PDB entry 2JXC | solution NMR | chains A and B

== Chain A ==
Name: Epidermal growth factor receptor substrate 15
Organism: Homo sapiens
Notes: fragment: EH 2 domain
UniProt: P42566 (EP15_HUMAN); residues 121-215 here = UniProt positions 121-215
Sequence (100 residues; row label = number of the first residue in the row):
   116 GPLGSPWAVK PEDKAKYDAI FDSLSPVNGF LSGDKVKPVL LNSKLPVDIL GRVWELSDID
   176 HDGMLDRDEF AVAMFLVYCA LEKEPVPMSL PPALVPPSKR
Not modelled in the structure: 116-120
Construct notes: expression tag (116-120)
Metal / ion sites: Ca2+: Asp-175, Met-179, Glu-184
UniProt features mapped onto this chain:
  - binding site (Ca(2+)): Asp-173, Asp-175, Asp-177, Met-179, Glu-184
  - modified residue: Ser-140 (Phosphoserine)
What the authors report for this chain:
  - mutagenesis - Y193K: decreased localization to gammaBAR-stonin2

== Chain B ==
Name: Stonin-2
Organism: Homo sapiens
UniProt: Q8WXE9 (STON2_HUMAN); numbering as in UniProt (aligned over 301-340)
Sequence (45 residues; each row starts with the number of its first residue):
   296 GPLGSPSVTE ASPWRATNPF LNETLQDVQP SPINPFSAFF EEQER
Not modelled in the structure: 296-300
Construct notes: expression tag (296-300)
UniProt features mapped onto this chain:
  - motif: Asn-313 to Phe-315 (NPF 1), Asn-329 to Phe-331 (NPF 2)
  - modified residue: Ser-302 (Phosphoserine)
What the authors report for this chain:
  - contacts within the chain: Asn-313/Leu-316 (hydrogen bond), Asn-313/Phe-315 (hydrogen bond), Phe-331/Phe-334
  - mutagenesis - P327V/I328T: decreased binding to Epidermal growth factor receptor substrate 15 (chain A)

== Chain A / chain B interface ==
Contacting residue pairs - 53 pairs, chain A then chain B:
  Leu-139(A) / Ile-328(B)
  Gly-148(A) / Pro-314(B)
  Lys-152(A) / Phe-315(B)
  Lys-152(A) / Asp-322(B)
  Lys-152(A) / Gln-324(B)
  Pro-153(A) / Gln-324(B)
  Pro-153(A) / Ser-326(B)
  Val-154(A) / Ile-328(B)
  Leu-155(A) / Phe-315(B)
  Leu-156(A) / Phe-315(B)
  Leu-156(A) / Asp-322(B)
  Leu-156(A) / Pro-325(B)
  Asn-157(A) / Ser-326(B)
  Asn-157(A) / Ile-328(B)
  Asn-157(A) / Asn-329(B)
  Asn-157(A) / Pro-330(B)
  Asn-157(A) / Phe-331(B)
  Asn-157(A) / Phe-335(B)
  Ser-158(A) / Phe-331(B)
  Ser-158(A) / Phe-335(B)
  Lys-159(A) / Phe-335(B)
  Lys-159(A) / Gln-338(B)
  Val-162(A) / Trp-309(B)
  Val-162(A) / Phe-315(B)
  Val-162(A) / Glu-318(B)
  Asp-163(A) / Trp-309(B)
  Leu-165(A) / Phe-315(B)
  Gly-166(A) / Trp-309(B)
  Gly-166(A) / Asn-313(B)
  Gly-166(A) / Phe-315(B)
  Arg-167(A) / Trp-309(B)
  Trp-169(A) / Thr-312(B)
  Trp-169(A) / Asn-313(B)
  Trp-169(A) / Pro-314(B)
  Glu-170(A) / Trp-309(B)
  Glu-170(A) / Arg-310(B)
  Glu-170(A) / Thr-312(B)
  Glu-170(A) / Asn-313(B)
  His-176(A) / Thr-312(B)
  Gly-178(A) / Thr-312(B)
  Met-189(A) / Pro-330(B)
  Met-189(A) / Phe-331(B)
  Val-192(A) / Phe-331(B)
  Tyr-193(A) / Pro-330(B)
  Tyr-193(A) / Phe-331(B)
  Tyr-193(A) / Phe-334(B)
  Leu-196(A) / Phe-331(B)
  Leu-196(A) / Phe-334(B)
  Glu-197(A) / Arg-340(B)
  Lys-198(A) / Glu-337(B)
  Lys-198(A) / Gln-338(B)
  Lys-198(A) / Glu-339(B)
  Lys-198(A) / Arg-340(B)
Also at the interface, not in a pair above, chain B (23 interface residues in all): Ala-311, Gln-321
The authors on this interface:
  - pairs named by the authors: Leu-155(A)/Phe-315(B) (hydrophobic contact), Leu-156(A)/Phe-315(B) (hydrophobic contact), Val-162(A)/Phe-315(B) (hydrophobic contact), Val-162(A)/Trp-309(B), Asp-163(A)/Trp-309(B), Leu-165(A)/Phe-315(B) (hydrophobic contact), Arg-167(A)/Trp-309(B), Trp-169(A)/Phe-315(B) (hydrophobic contact), Glu-170(A)/Trp-309(B), Tyr-193(A)/Phe-331(B) (pi stacking), Leu-196(A)/Phe-334(B), Trp-309(B)/Gly-166(A) (hydrogen bond), Pro-314(B)/Trp-169(A), Phe-315(B)/Lys-152(A) (hydrophobic contact), Pro-325(B)/Pro-153(A) (hydrophobic contact), Pro-325(B)/Leu-156(A) (hydrophobic contact), Ser-326(B)/Pro-153(A), Ile-328(B)/Val-154(A) (hydrophobic contact), Pro-330(B)/Met-189(A) (hydrophobic contact), Pro-330(B)/Tyr-193(A) (hydrophobic contact), Phe-331(B)/Met-189(A) (hydrophobic contact), Phe-331(B)/Val-192(A) (hydrophobic contact), Phe-331(B)/Leu-196(A) (hydrophobic contact), Phe-334(B)/Glu-197(A), Phe-334(B)/Tyr-193(A), Phe-335(B)/Leu-196(A), Phe-335(B)/Lys-159(A)
  - interface residues, chain A: Lys-152(A), Leu-165(A), Trp-169(A)
  - hot spots on chain A (mutagenesis) - V154E (Kd 11.8 uM), V154F (Kd 0.5 uM), Y193D (Kd of 4.1 uM), Y193K (Kd 1.2 uM), L196K (30-fold), L196M: decreased binding to Stonin-2 (chain B)
  - hot spots on chain A (mutagenesis) - V154E: abolished binding to stonin2
  - hot spots on chain B (mutagenesis) - W309A (Kd value of 0.9 uM): decreased binding to Epidermal growth factor receptor substrate 15 (chain A)

== Overview ==
25 residues of chain A face 23 of chain B across their interface. The paper describes hydrophobic contacts
between Leu-155(A) and Phe-315(B), Leu-156(A) and Phe-315(B) and Val-162(A) and Phe-315(B) among others;
contacts between Val-162(A) and Trp-309(B), Asp-163(A) and Trp-309(B) and Arg-167(A) and Trp-309(B) among
others; pi stacking between Tyr-193(A) and Phe-331(B). The paper reports that V154E, V154F and Y193D of chain
A, among others, reduce binding to Stonin-2 (chain B); interface residues Lys-152(A), Leu-165(A) and
Trp-169(A); 8 substitutions were tested in all.
Here chain A is Epidermal growth factor receptor substrate 15 and chain B is Stonin-2, both from Homo sapiens.
Entry 2JXC (Structure of the EPS15-EH2 Stonin2 Complex) was determined by solution NMR.
